8Q5Y - chains R and D of the 9 polymer chains in the assembly; structure by electron microscopy, 2.60 A resolution.

[Chain R]
Molecule: Monoclonal antibody Mab 23 (Heavy Chain)
Source organism: Homo sapiens
Notes: antibody fragment or engineered binder
Chain sequence (447 residues; numbered 1 to 447; the number before each row is that of its first residue; X marks 5 residues of unknown identity (built as UNK)):
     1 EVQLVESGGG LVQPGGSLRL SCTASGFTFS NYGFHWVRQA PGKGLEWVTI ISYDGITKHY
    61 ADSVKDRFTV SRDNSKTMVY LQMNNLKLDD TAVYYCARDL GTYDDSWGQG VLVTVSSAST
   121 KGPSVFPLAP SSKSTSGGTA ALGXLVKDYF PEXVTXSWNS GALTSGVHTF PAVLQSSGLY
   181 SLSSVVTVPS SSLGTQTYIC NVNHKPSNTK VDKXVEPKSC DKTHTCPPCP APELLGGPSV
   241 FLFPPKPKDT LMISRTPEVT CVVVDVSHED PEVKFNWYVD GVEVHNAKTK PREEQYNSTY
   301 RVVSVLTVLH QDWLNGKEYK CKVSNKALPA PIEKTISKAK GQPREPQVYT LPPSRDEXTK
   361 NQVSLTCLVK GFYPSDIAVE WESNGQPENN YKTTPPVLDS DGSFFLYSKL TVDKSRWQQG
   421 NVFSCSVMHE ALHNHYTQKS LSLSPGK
Unresolved in the structure: 116-447
Cystine bridges: Cys22-Cys96

[Chain D]
Molecule: Spike glycoprotein
Source organism: Severe acute respiratory syndrome coronavirus 2
UniProt: P0DTC2 (SPIKE_SARS2); residues 1-1208 here = UniProt positions 1-1208
Chain sequence (1288 residues; row label = number of the first residue in the row):
     1 MFVFLVLLPL VSSQCVNLTT RTQLPPAYTN SFTRGVYYPD KVFRSSVLHS TQDLFLPFFS
    61 NVTWFHAIHV SGTNGTKRFD NPVLPFNDGV YFASTEKSNI IRGWIFGTTL DSKTQSLLIV
   121 NNATNVVIKV CEFQFCNDPF LGVYYHKNNK SWMESEFRVY SSANNCTFEY VSQPFLMDLE
   181 GKQGNFKNLR EFVFKNIDGY FKIYSKHTPI NLVRDLPQGF SALEPLVDLP IGINITRFQT
   241 LLALHRSYLT PGDSSSGWTA GAAAYYVGYL QPRTFLLKYN ENGTITDAVD CALDPLSETK
   301 CTLKSFTVEK GIYQTSNFRV QPTESIVRFP NITNLCPFGE VFNATRFASV YAWNRKRISN
   361 CVADYSVLYN SASFSTFKCY GVSPTKLNDL CFTNVYADSF VIRGDEVRQI APGQTGKIAD
   421 YNYKLPDDFT GCVIAWNSNN LDSKVGGNYN YLYRLFRKSN LKPFERDIST EIYQAGSTPC
   481 NGVEGFNCYF PLQSYGFQPT NGVGYQPYRV VVLSFELLHA PATVCGPKKS TNLVKNKCVN
   541 FNFNGLTGTG VLTESNKKFL PFQQFGRDIA DTTDAVRDPQ TLEILDITPC SFGGVSVITP
   601 GTNTSNQVAV LYQDVNCTEV PVAIHADQLT PTWRVYSTGS NVFQTRAGCL IGAEHVNNSY
   661 ECDIPIGAGI CASYQTQTNS PGSASSVASQ SIIAYTMSLG AENSVAYSNN SIAIPTNFTI
   721 SVTTEILPVS MTKTSVDCTM YICGDSTECS NLLLQYGSFC TQLNRALTGI AVEQDKNTQE
   781 VFAQVKQIYK TPPIKDFGGF NFSQILPDPS KPSKRSPIED LLFNKVTLAD AGFIKQYGDC
   841 LGDIAARDLI CAQKFNGLTV LPPLLTDEMI AQYTSALLAG TITSGWTFGA GAALQIPFPM
   901 QMAYRFNGIG VTQNVLYENQ KLIANQFNSA IGKIQDSLSS TPSPLGKLQD VVNQNAQALN
   961 TLVKQLSSNF GAISSVLNDI LSRLDPPEAE VQIDRLITGR LQSLQTYVTQ QLIRAAEIRA
  1021 SANLAATKMS ECVLGQSKRV DFCGKGYHLM SFPQSAPHGV VFLHVTYVPA QEKNFTTAPA
  1081 ICHDGKAHFP REGVFVSNGT HWFVTQRNFY EPQIITTDNT FVSGNCDVVI GIVNNTVYDP
  1141 LQPELDSFKE ELDKYFKNHT SPDVDLGDIS GINASVVNIQ KEIDRLNEVA KNLNESLIDL
  1201 QELGKYEQGS GYIPEAPRDG QAYVRKDGEW VLLSTFLGRS LEVLFQGPGH HHHHHHHSAW
  1261 SHPQFEKGGG SGGGGSGGSA WSHPQFEK
Unresolved in the structure: 1-26, 70-79, 144-164, 173-185, 246-262, 621-640, 677-688, 828-853, 1148-1288
Differences from the reference sequence: conflict Gly682 (Arg in P0DTC2), Ser683 (Arg in P0DTC2), Ser685 (Arg in P0DTC2), Pro817 (Phe in P0DTC2), Pro899 (Ala in P0DTC2), Pro942 (Ala in P0DTC2), Pro944 (Ala in P0DTC2), Pro986 (Lys in P0DTC2), Pro987 (Val in P0DTC2); expression tag (1209-1288)
Curated features (UniProtKB/Swiss-Prot):
  - region: Asn280 to Cys301 (Putative superantigen), Arg403 to Asp405 (Integrin-binding motif), Asn448 to Phe456 (Immunodominant HLA epitope recognized by the CD8+), Pro681, Ala684 (Putative superantigen), Ser816 to Tyr837 (Fusion peptide 1), Lys835 to Phe855 (Fusion peptide 2), Asp1163 to Glu1202 (Heptad repeat 2)
  - site: Arg815, Ser816 (Cleavage)
  - glycosylation: Asn17 (N-linked (GlcNAc...) (complex) asparagine), Asn61 (N-linked (GlcNAc...) (hybrid) asparagine), Asn74 (N-linked (GlcNAc...) (complex) asparagine), Asn122 (N-linked (GlcNAc...) (hybrid) asparagine), Asn149 (N-linked (GlcNAc...) (complex) asparagine), Asn165 (N-linked (GlcNAc...) (complex) asparagine), Asn234 (N-linked (GlcNAc...) (high mannose) asparagine), Asn282 (N-linked (GlcNAc...) (complex) asparagine), Thr323 (O-linked (GalNAc) threonine), Ser325 (O-linked (HexNAc...) serine), Asn331 (N-linked (GlcNAc...) (complex) asparagine), Asn343 (N-linked (GlcNAc...) (complex) asparagine), Asn603 (N-linked (GlcNAc...) (hybrid) asparagine), Asn616 (N-linked (GlcNAc...) (complex) asparagine), Asn657 (N-linked (GlcNAc...) (complex) asparagine), Thr676 (O-linked (GlcNAc...) threonine), Thr678 (O-linked (GlcNAc...) threonine), Asn709 (N-linked (GlcNAc...) (high mannose) asparagine), Asn717 (N-linked (GlcNAc...) (hybrid) asparagine), Asn801 (N-linked (GlcNAc...) (hybrid) asparagine) and 6 more in UniProt
Cystine bridges: Cys131-Cys166, Cys291-Cys301, Cys336-Cys361, Cys379-Cys432, Cys391-Cys525, Cys480-Cys488, Cys538-Cys590, Cys617-Cys649, Cys662-Cys671, Cys738-Cys760, Cys743-Cys749, Cys1032-Cys1043, Cys1082-Cys1126

[How chain R and chain D interact]
Contacting residue pairs - 7 pairs, chain R then chain D:
  Asp99(R) - Lys444(D)  salt bridge
  Thr102(R) - Lys444(D)
  Tyr103(R) - Thr345(D)
  Tyr103(R) - Leu441(D)
  Asp104(R) - Arg346(D)  salt bridge
  Asp104(R) - Lys444(D)  salt bridge
  Asp104(R) - Asn450(D)
Other interface residues (no listed pair), chain R (8 interface residues in all): Asn31, Ile50, Tyr53, His59
Other interface residues (no listed pair), chain D (7 interface residues in all): Val445, Tyr449

[In short]
Chain R and chain D form an interface of 8 and 7 residues respectively, with 3 salt bridges. Polar pairs
include Asp99(R)-Lys444(D), Asp104(R)-Arg346(D) and Asp104(R)-Lys444(D).
Chain R is Monoclonal antibody Mab 23 (Heavy Chain) (Homo sapiens) and chain D is Spike glycoprotein (Severe
acute respiratory syndrome coronavirus 2); the structure, cryoEM structure of SARS-CoV2 Spike trimer in
complex with Fab23, was determined by electron microscopy together with 8P5M from the same study.
